PDB entry 8P2Y | electron microscopy, 3.46 A resolution | chains A and B of the 4 polymer chains in the assembly

[Chain A (and B)]
Molecule: Processed angiotensin-converting enzyme 2
Organism: Homo sapiens
Notes: chain B of this document is another copy of the same molecule, construct and numbering; everything in this record applies to it too
UniProtKB: Q9BYF1 (ACE2_HUMAN); the construct has insertions or renumbered stretches relative to UniProt, so the offset changes along the chain: -6 to 10 = UniProt 1-17; 18-805 = UniProt 18-805
Sequence (812 residues; each row starts with the number of its first residue; numbers below 1 keep their minus sign (Met-6 is residue -6)):
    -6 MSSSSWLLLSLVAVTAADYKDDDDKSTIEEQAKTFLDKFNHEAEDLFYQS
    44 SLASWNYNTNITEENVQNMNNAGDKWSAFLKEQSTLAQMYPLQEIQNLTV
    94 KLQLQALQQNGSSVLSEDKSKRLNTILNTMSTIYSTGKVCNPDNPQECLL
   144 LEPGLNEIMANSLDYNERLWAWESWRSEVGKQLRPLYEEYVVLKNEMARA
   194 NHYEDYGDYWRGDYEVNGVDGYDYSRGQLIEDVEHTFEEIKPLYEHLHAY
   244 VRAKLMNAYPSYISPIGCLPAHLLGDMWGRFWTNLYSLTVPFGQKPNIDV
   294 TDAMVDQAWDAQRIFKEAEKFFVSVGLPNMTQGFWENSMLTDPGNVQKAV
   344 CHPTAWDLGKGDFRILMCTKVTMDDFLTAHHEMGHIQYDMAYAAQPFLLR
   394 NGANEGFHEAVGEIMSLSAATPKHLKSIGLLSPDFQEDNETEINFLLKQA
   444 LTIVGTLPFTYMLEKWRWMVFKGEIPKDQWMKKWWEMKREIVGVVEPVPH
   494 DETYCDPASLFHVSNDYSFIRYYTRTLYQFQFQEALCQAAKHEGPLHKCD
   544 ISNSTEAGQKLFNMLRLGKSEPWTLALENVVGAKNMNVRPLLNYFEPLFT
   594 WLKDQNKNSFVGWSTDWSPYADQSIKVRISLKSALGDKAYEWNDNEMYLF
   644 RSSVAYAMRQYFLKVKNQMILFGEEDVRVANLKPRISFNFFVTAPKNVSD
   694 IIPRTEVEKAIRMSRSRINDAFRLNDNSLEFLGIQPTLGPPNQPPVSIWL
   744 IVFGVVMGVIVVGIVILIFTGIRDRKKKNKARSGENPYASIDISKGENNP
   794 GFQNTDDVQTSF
Disordered / not traced: -6 to 19, 769-805
Cystine bridges: Cys133-Cys141, Cys344-Cys361, Cys530-Cys542
Glycans and other covalent adducts: N-acetylglucosamine (NAG) linked to Asn90, Asn103, Asn322, Asn432, Asn546, Asn690; 2-acetamido-2-deoxy-alpha-D-glucopyranose (NDG) linked to Thr730
Construct notes: insertion (11-17); conflict Lys18 (Gln in Q9BYF1)
Ion coordination: Zn2+: His374, His378, Glu402
UniProt features mapped onto this chain:
  - region: Asp30 to Tyr41 (Interaction with SARS-CoV spike glycoprotein), Met82 to Pro84 (Interaction with SARS-CoV spike glycoprotein), Lys353 to Arg357 (Interaction with SARS-CoV spike glycoprotein), Arg652 to Lys659 (Essential for cleavage by ADAM17), Arg697 to Arg716 (Essential for cleavage by TMPRSS11D and TMPRSS2)
  - motif: Glu778 to Ile786 (LIR), Tyr781 to Asp785 (SH2-binding), Tyr781 to Ile784 (Endocytic sorting signal), Asn792 to Phe795 (PTB), Thr803 to Phe805 (PDZ-binding)
  - active site: Glu375 (Proton acceptor), His505 (Proton donor)
  - binding site (chloride): Arg169, Trp477, Lys481
  - binding site (substrate): Arg273, His345, Pro346, Tyr515
  - binding site (Zn(2+)): His374, His378, Glu402
  - modified residue: Tyr781 (Phosphotyrosine), Ser783 (Phosphoserine)
  - glycosylation (N-linked (GlcNAc...) asparagine): Asn53, Asn90, Asn103, Asn322, Asn432, Asn546, Asn690
  - cross-link: Lys788 (Glycyl lysine isopeptide (Lys-Gly) (interchain with G-Cter in ubiquitin))
From the paper describing this entry:
  - self-association interface (contacts with another copy of this molecule): Gln139, Gln175

[Chain A / chain B interface]
Pairs across the interface (59; chain A residue first):
  Thr129(A) with Gln139(B)
  Gly130(A) with Gln139(B), hydrogen bond (backbone-side chain)
  Lys131(A) with Gln139(B)
  Pro138(A) with Gln175(B)
  Gln139(A) with Thr129(B); Gly130(B); Gln175(B), hydrogen bond
  Gln175(A) with Pro138(B); Gln139(B), hydrogen bond
  Tyr633(A) with Arg710(B)
  Glu634(A) with Lys657(B), salt bridge
  Asn636(A) with Gln653(B), hydrogen bond; Leu656(B); Lys657(B)
  Asn638(A) with Tyr649(B); Arg652(B); Gln653(B), hydrogen bond; Leu656(B)
  Glu639(A) with Tyr649(B), hydrogen bond; Gln653(B), hydrogen bond; Arg710(B), salt bridge
  Tyr641(A) with Ser645(B); Ala648(B); Arg652(B); Gly666(B); Glu667(B), hydrogen bond (side chain-backbone)
  Leu642(A) with Tyr649(B), hydrophobic; Arg710(B)
  Ser645(A) with Tyr641(B); Ser645(B), hydrogen bond
  Ala648(A) with Tyr641(B)
  Tyr649(A) with Asn638(B); Glu639(B), hydrogen bond; Leu642(B), hydrophobic
  Arg652(A) with Asn638(B); Tyr641(B)
  Gln653(A) with Asn636(B), hydrogen bond; Asn638(B), hydrogen bond; Glu639(B), hydrogen bond
  Leu656(A) with Asn636(B); Asn638(B)
  Lys657(A) with Glu634(B), salt bridge; Asn636(B)
  Gly666(A) with Tyr641(B)
  Glu667(A) with Tyr641(B), hydrogen bond (backbone-side chain)
  Ser709(A) with Arg716(B)
  Arg710(A) with Tyr633(B); Glu639(B), salt bridge; Leu642(B); Ala714(B), hydrogen bond (side chain-backbone); Phe715(B); Arg716(B)
  Asp713(A) with Asp713(B); Arg716(B)
  Ala714(A) with Arg710(B), hydrogen bond (backbone-side chain)
  Phe715(A) with Arg710(B)
  Arg716(A) with Ser709(B); Arg710(B); Asp713(B)
Other interface residues (no listed pair), chain A (33 interface residues in all): Ile126, Asp637, Ser646, Met662, Phe665
Other interface residues (no listed pair), chain B (33 interface residues in all): Ile126, Lys131, Asp637, Ser646, Met662, Phe665

[Overview]
The chain A/chain B interface involves 33 residues from each chain; the contacts include 16 hydrogen bonds and
4 salt bridges. Polar contacts include Glu634(A)-Lys657(B), Glu639(A)-Arg710(B) and Gly130(A)-Gln139(B).
Covalently linked 2-acetamido-2-deoxy-alpha-D-glucopyranose: at Thr730(A). N-acetylglucosamine is covalently
linked to Asn90(A), Asn103(A), Asn322(A), Asn432(A), Asn546(A) and Asn690(A). From the paper: a
self-association interface involving Gln139(A) and Gln175(A).
Chain A and chain B are both Processed angiotensin-converting enzyme 2 (Homo sapiens); the structure,
Structure of human SIT1:ACE2 complex (closed PD conformation), was determined by electron microscopy (same
publication as 8P2W, 8P2X, 8P2Z, 8P30 and 8P31).
